1JJ3 - chain A; structure by X-ray diffraction, 1.90 A resolution.

# Chain A
Molecule: Lysozyme
Source organism: Gallus gallus
Notes: EC 3.2.1.17
UniProt: P00698 (LYSC_CHICK); residues 1-129 here correspond to UniProt positions 19-147 (UniProt number = residue number + 18)
Chain sequence (129 residues; row label = number of the first residue in the row):
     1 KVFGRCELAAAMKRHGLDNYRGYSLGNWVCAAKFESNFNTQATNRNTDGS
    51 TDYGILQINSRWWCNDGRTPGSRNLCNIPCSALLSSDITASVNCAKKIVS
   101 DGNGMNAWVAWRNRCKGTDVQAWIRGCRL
Disulfides: C6-C127, C30-C115, C64-C80, C76-C94

# Summary
Chain A is Lysozyme (Gallus gallus); the structure, Crystal structure of monoclinic lysozyme grown at ph 4.6,
was determined by X-ray diffraction, deposited together with 1JIS, 1JIT, 1JIY, 1JJ0 and 1JJ1.
